Entry 2IHN (X-ray diffraction, 3.00 A resolution); this record covers chains D and A of the 3 polymer chains in the assembly.

Chain D:
Molecule: 24-nt DNA strand
Sequence (24 nucleotides; numbered 1 to 24; the number before each row is that of its first residue):
     1 GGTCTGCCTCAAGACGGTAGTCAA
Not modelled in the structure: 18-24

Chain A:
Molecule: Ribonuclease H
From: Enterobacteria phage T4
Notes: EC 3.1.26.4
UniProtKB: P13319 (RNH_BPT4); residues 1-305 here = UniProt positions 1-305
Amino-acid sequence (305 residues; row label = number of the first residue in the row):
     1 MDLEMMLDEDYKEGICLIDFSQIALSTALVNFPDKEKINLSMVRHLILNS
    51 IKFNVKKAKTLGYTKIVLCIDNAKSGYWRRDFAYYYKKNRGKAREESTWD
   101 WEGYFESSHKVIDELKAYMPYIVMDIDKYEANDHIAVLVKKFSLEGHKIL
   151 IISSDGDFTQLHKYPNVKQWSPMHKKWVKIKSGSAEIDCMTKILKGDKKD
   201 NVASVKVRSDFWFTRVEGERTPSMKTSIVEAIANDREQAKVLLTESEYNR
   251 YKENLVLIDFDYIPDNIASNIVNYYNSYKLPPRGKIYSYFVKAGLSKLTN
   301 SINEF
Not modelled in the structure: 91-96
Differences from the reference sequence: engineered mutation Asn132 (Asp in P13319)

How chain D and chain A interact:
Contacting residue pairs (37; chain D residue first):
  DC4(D) - Ser223(A)  phosphate contact
  DC4(D) - Met224(A)  hydrogen bond to the phosphate
  DC4(D) - Lys225(A)  phosphate contact
  DC4(D) - Thr226(A)  hydrogen bond to the phosphate
  DT5(D) - Lys195(A)  salt bridge to the phosphate
  DT5(D) - Arg220(A)  hydrogen bond to the base
  DT5(D) - Thr221(A)  sugar contact
  DT5(D) - Met224(A)  hydrogen bond to the phosphate
  DG6(D) - Trp212(A)  phosphate contact
  DG6(D) - Arg220(A)  hydrogen bond to the sugar
  DG6(D) - Thr221(A)  hydrogen bond to the phosphate
  DC7(D) - Lys198(A)  salt bridge to the phosphate
  DC7(D) - Arg215(A)  salt bridge to the phosphate
  DA11(D) - His174(A)  base contact
  DA12(D) - Val30(A)  base contact
  DA12(D) - Met173(A)  base contact
  DG13(D) - Ile23(A)  base contact
  DG13(D) - Thr27(A)  hydrogen bond to the base
  DG13(D) - Asn49(A)  base contact
  DG13(D) - Ser50(A)  hydrogen bond to the base
  DG13(D) - Phe53(A)  base contact
  DG13(D) - Asn54(A)  hydrogen bond to the base
  DG13(D) - Pro172(A)  hydrogen bond to the base
  DG13(D) - Met173(A)  base contact
  DG13(D) - Lys175(A)  salt bridge to the phosphate
  DA14(D) - Phe53(A)  phosphate contact
  DA14(D) - Lys56(A)  base contact
  DA14(D) - Lys57(A)  base contact
  DC15(D) - Lys52(A)  salt bridge to the phosphate
  DC15(D) - Lys297(A)  base contact
  DC15(D) - Leu298(A)  base contact
  DC15(D) - Ser301(A)  hydrogen bond to the phosphate
  DC15(D) - Glu304(A)  phosphate contact
  DG16(D) - Asn300(A)  hydrogen bond to the base
  DG16(D) - Ser301(A)  phosphate contact
  DG16(D) - Glu304(A)  phosphate contact
  DG17(D) - Asn303(A)  hydrogen bond to the phosphate
Other interface residues (no listed pair), chain A (34 interface residues in all): Asn31, Phe211, Glu219, Pro222

Summary:
11 residues of chain D face 34 of chain A across their interface; the contacts include 13 hydrogen bonds and 5
salt bridges. Among the polar pairs are DT5(D)-Arg220(A), DG13(D)-Thr27(A) and DG13(D)-Ser50(A).
Chain D is a 24-nt DNA strand and chain A is Ribonuclease H (Enterobacteria phage T4); the structure,
Co-crystal of Bacteriophage T4 RNase H with a fork DNA substrate, was determined by X-ray diffraction.
